PDB entry 5GL9 | X-ray diffraction, 1.50 A resolution | chain A

# Chain A
Molecule: Beta-lactamase
From: Burkholderia thailandensis
Notes: EC 3.5.2.6
UniProtKB: A0A2Z4SUB5 (A0A2Z4SUB5_BURTH); the author numbering skips numbers that UniProt does not, so the offset changes along the chain: 26-238 = UniProt 31-243; 240-252 = UniProt 244-256; 254-291 = UniProt 257-294
Chain sequence (268 residues; row label = number of the first residue in the row; note: 2 numbers in that range are skipped by the numbering (no residue carries them; nothing is unmodelled there)):
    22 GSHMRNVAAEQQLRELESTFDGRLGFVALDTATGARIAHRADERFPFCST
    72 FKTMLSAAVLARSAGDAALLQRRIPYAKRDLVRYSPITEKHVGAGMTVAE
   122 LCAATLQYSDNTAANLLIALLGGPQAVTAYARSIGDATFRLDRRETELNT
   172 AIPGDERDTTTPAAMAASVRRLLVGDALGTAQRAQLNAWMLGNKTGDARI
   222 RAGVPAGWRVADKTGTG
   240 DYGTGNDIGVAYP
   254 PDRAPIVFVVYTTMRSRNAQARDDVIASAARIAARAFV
Construct notes: expression tag (22-25)
What the authors report for this chain:
  - catalytic residues: S70, E166
  - contacts within the chain: R104-T167 (hydrogen bond)

# In short
From the paper: catalytic residues S70 and E166; contacts within the chain involving R104 and T167.
Chain A is Beta-lactamase (Burkholderia thailandensis); the structure, Crystal structure of the class A
beta-lactamase PenL, was determined by X-ray diffraction (same publication as 5GLA, 5GLB, 5GLC and 5GLD).
